PDB entry 8J78 | electron microscopy, 3.88 A resolution | chains J and G of the 12 polymer chains in the assembly

Chain J:
Molecule: Methylcrotonoyl-CoA carboxylase beta chain, mitochondrial
From: Homo sapiens
Notes: EC 6.4.1.4
UniProt: Q9HCC0 (MCCB_HUMAN); residue numbers follow UniProt; this construct covers 1-563
Sequence (563 residues; row label = number of the first residue in the row):
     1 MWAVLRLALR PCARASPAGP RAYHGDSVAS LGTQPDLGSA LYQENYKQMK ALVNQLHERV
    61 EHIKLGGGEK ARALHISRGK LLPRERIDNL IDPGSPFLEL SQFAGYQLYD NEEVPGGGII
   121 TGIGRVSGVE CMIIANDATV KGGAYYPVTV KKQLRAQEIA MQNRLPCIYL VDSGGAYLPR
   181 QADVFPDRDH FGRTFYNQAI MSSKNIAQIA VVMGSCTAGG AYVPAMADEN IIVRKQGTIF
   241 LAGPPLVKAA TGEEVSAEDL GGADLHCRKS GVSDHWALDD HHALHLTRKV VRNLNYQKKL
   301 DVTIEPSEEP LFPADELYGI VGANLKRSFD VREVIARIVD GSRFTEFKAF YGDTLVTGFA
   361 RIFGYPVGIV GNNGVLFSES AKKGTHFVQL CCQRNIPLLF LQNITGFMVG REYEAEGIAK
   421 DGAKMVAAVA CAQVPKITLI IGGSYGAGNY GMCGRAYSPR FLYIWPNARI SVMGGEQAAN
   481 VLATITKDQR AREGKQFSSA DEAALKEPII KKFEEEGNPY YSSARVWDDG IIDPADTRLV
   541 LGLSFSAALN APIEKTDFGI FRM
Not modelled in the structure: 1-22, 240-257
UniProt features mapped onto this chain:
  - region: Arg343 to Asn372 (Acyl-CoA binding)
  - modified residue: Lys70 (N6-acetyllysine), Lys141 (N6-succinyllysine), Lys495 (N6-acetyllysine), Lys511 (N6-acetyllysine)
  - natural variant: Ser39 (S39F: In MCC2D), Gly68 (G68V: In MCC2D; uncertain significance), Glu99 (E99Q: In MCC2D), Ser101 (S101F: In MCC2D), Gly105 (G105R: In MCC2D; uncertain significance), Gly118 (deletion: In MCC2D), Cys131 (C131F: In MCC2D), Thr139 (T139I: In MCC2D), Tyr146 (Y146N: In MCC2D), Lys152 (K152T: In MCC2D), Arg155 (R155Q: In MCC2D; R155W: In MCC2D), Asn163 (N163D: In MCC2D; uncertain significance), 42 further natural variant entries in UniProt
Residues lining bound ligands: BTI (5-(hexahydro-2-oxo-1H-thieno[3,4-d]imidazol-6-yl)pentanal): Thr405, Gly406, Phe407, Val409, Glu476, Gln477, Asn480
From the paper describing this entry:
  - catalytic residues: Phe407, Ala447 (proposed by the authors, not directly observed)

Chain G:
Molecule: Methylcrotonoyl-CoA carboxylase subunit alpha, mitochondrial
From: Homo sapiens
Notes: EC 6.4.1.4
UniProt: Q96RQ3 (MCCA_HUMAN); numbering as in UniProt (aligned over 1-725)
Sequence (725 residues; row label = number of the first residue in the row):
     1 MAAASAVSVL LVAAERNRWH RLPSLLLPPR TWVWRQRTMK YTTATGRNIT KVLIANRGEI
    61 ACRVMRTAKK LGVQTVAVYS EADRNSMHVD MADEAYSIGP APSQQSYLSM EKIIQVAKTS
   121 AAQAIHPGCG FLSENMEFAE LCKQEGIIFI GPPPSAIRDM GIKSTSKSIM AAAGVPVVEG
   181 YHGEDQSDQC LKEHARRIGY PVMIKAVRGG GGKGMRIVRS EQEFQEQLES ARREAKKSFN
   241 DDAMLIEKFV DTPRHVEVQV FGDHHGNAVY LFERDCSVQR RHQKIIEEAP APGIKSEVRK
   301 KLGEAAVRAA KAVNYVGAGT VEFIMDSKHN FCFMEMNTRL QVEHPVTEMI TGTDLVEWQL
   361 RIAAGEKIPL SQEEITLQGH AFEARIYAED PSNNFMPVAG PLVHLSTPRA DPSTRIETGV
   421 RQGDEVSVHY DPMIAKLVVW AADRQAALTK LRYSLRQYNI VGLHTNIDFL LNLSGHPEFE
   481 AGNVHTDFIP QHHKQLLLSR KAAAKESLCQ AALGLILKEK AMTDTFTLQA HDQFSPFSSS
   541 SGRRLNISYT RNMTLKDGKN NVAIAVTYNH DGSYSMQIED KTFQVLGNLY SEGDCTYLKC
   601 SVNGVASKAK LIILENTIYL FSKEGSIEID IPVPKYLSSV SSQETQGGPL APMTGTIEKV
   661 FVKAGDKVKA GDSLMVMIAM KMEHTIKSPK DGTVKKVFYR EGAQANRHTP LVEFEEEESD
   721 KRESE
Not modelled in the structure: 1-46, 366-379, 718-725

Interface between chain J and chain G:
Pairs across the interface - 54 pairs, chain J then chain G:
  Leu56(J) - Asn546(G)
  His57(J) - Asn546(G)  hydrogen bond (side chain-backbone)
  Val60(J) - Asn546(G)
  Val60(J) - Ile547(G)  hydrophobic
  Glu61(J) - Asn546(G)
  Glu61(J) - Ile547(G)
  Lys64(J) - Ile547(G)
  Asp88(J) - Arg544(G)  salt bridge
  Asp88(J) - Tyr549(G)
  Ile91(J) - Arg544(G)
  Pro93(J) - Glu519(G)
  Gly94(J) - Ser539(G)
  Gly94(J) - Ser540(G)
  Gly94(J) - Ser541(G)  hydrogen bond (backbone-backbone)
  Gly94(J) - Gly542(G)  hydrogen bond (backbone-backbone)
  Ser95(J) - Ser539(G)
  Ser95(J) - Gly542(G)
  Ser95(J) - Arg544(G)  hydrogen bond (backbone-side chain)
  Pro96(J) - Pro536(G)
  Pro96(J) - Phe537(G)
  Pro96(J) - Ser539(G)
  Pro96(J) - Arg543(G)
  Phe97(J) - Arg543(G)  hydrogen bond (backbone-backbone)
  Leu98(J) - Leu545(G)  hydrophobic
  Glu99(J) - Leu545(G)
  Gln102(J) - Leu545(G)  hydrogen bond (side chain-backbone)
  Gln102(J) - Asn546(G)  hydrogen bond
  Ile123(J) - Phe537(G)
  Arg125(J) - Ser535(G)  hydrogen bond
  Arg125(J) - Phe537(G)
  Arg125(J) - Ser538(G)  hydrogen bond
  Gly128(J) - Phe526(G)
  Glu130(J) - Phe537(G)
  Leu278(J) - Tyr636(G)  hydrophobic
  His282(J) - Tyr636(G)
  His285(J) - Tyr636(G)
  Gln297(J) - His531(G)
  Lys298(J) - His531(G)  hydrogen bond (backbone-side chain)
  Lys298(J) - Asp532(G)  salt bridge
  Lys299(J) - His531(G)
  Ile304(J) - Phe534(G)  hydrophobic
  Phe363(J) - Phe534(G)
  Phe363(J) - Pro536(G)  hydrophobic
  Tyr365(J) - Asp532(G)  hydrogen bond
  Tyr365(J) - Ser535(G)
  Ile531(J) - Asn546(G)
  Asp536(J) - Arg543(G)  salt bridge
  Leu539(J) - Arg543(G)
  Val540(J) - Leu545(G)  hydrophobic
  Gly542(J) - Pro536(G)
  Leu543(J) - Pro536(G)  hydrophobic
  Leu543(J) - Phe537(G)  hydrophobic
  Ser546(J) - Asp532(G)  hydrogen bond
  Ser546(J) - Ser535(G)
Other interface residues (no listed pair), chain J (44 interface residues in all): Arg84, Glu85, Gly124, His281, Leu300, Glu305, Pro306, Ser307, Asp533
Other interface residues (no listed pair), chain G (26 interface residues in all): Thr523, Ser548, Thr550, Asn552, Tyr568, Leu637

In short:
The interface between chain J and chain G involves 44 residues on one side and 26 on the other, with 12
hydrogen bonds and 3 salt bridges. Among the polar pairs are Asp88(J)-Arg544(G), Lys298(J)-Asp532(G) and
Asp536(J)-Arg543(G). Chain J binds compound BTI. From the paper: catalytic residues Phe407(J) and Ala447(J).
Here chain J is Methylcrotonoyl-CoA carboxylase beta chain, mitochondrial and chain G is Methylcrotonoyl-CoA
carboxylase subunit alpha, mitochondrial, both from Homo sapiens. Entry 8J78 (Human 3-methylcrotonyl-CoA
carboxylase in BCCP-H2 state) was determined by electron microscopy together with 7YBU, 8J4Z, 8J7D, 8JAK,
8JAW, 8JXL and 3 further entries from the same study.
